Entry 9E1P (electron microscopy, 3.25 A resolution); this record covers chains E and J of the 11 polymer chains in the assembly.

[Chain E]
Molecule: Histone H3.2
Organism: Xenopus laevis
UniProtKB: P84233 (H32_XENLA); residues 0-135 here correspond to UniProt positions 1-136 (UniProt number = residue number + 1)
Sequence (136 residues; each row starts with the number of its first residue; numbering starts at 0):
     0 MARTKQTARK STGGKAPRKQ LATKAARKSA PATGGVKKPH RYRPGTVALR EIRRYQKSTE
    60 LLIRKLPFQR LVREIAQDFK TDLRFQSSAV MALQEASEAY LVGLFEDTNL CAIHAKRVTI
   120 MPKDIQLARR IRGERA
Unresolved in the structure: 0-37, 134-135
UniProt features mapped onto this chain:
  - modified residue: Arg2 (Asymmetric dimethylarginine), Thr3 (Phosphothreonine), Lys4 (Allysine), Gln5 (5-glutamyl dopamine), Thr6 (Phosphothreonine), Arg8 (Citrulline), Lys9 (N6,N6,N6-trimethyllysine), Ser10 (ADP-ribosylserine), Thr11 (Phosphothreonine), Lys14 (N6-(2-hydroxyisobutyryl)lysine), Arg17 (Asymmetric dimethylarginine), Lys18 (N6-(2-hydroxyisobutyryl)lysine), Lys23 (N6-(2-hydroxyisobutyryl)lysine), Arg26 (Citrulline), Lys27 (N6,N6,N6-trimethyllysine), Ser28 (ADP-ribosylserine), Lys36 (N6,N6,N6-trimethyllysine), Lys37 (N6-methyllysine), Tyr41 (Phosphotyrosine), Lys56 (N6,N6,N6-trimethyllysine) and 8 more in UniProt
  - lipidation: Cys110 (S-palmitoyl cysteine)

[Chain J]
Molecule: 152-nt DNA strand
Organism: Xenopus laevis
Sequence (152 nucleotides; row label = number of the first residue in the row; numbers below 1 keep their minus sign (DC-75 is residue -75)):
   -75 CCCTGGAGAA TCCCGGTGCC GAGGCCGCTC AATTGGTCGT AGACAGCTCT AGCACCGCTT
   -15 AAACGCACGT ACGCGCTGTC CCCCGCGTTT TAACCGCCAA GGGGATTACT CCCTAGTCTC
    45 CAGGCACGTG TCAGATATAT ACATCCTGTG CA

[Interface between chain E and chain J]
Pairs across the interface (20):
  His39(E) with DG-68(J), sugar contact
  Arg40(E) with DG9(J), hydrogen bond to the base; DC10(J), hydrogen bond to the sugar
  Tyr41(E) with DG-68(J), sugar contact; DG9(J), sugar contact; DC10(J), phosphate contact
  Arg42(E) with DG9(J), sugar contact
  Pro43(E) with DC8(J), phosphate contact; DG9(J), phosphate contact
  Gly44(E) with DG9(J), hydrogen bond to the phosphate
  Val46(E) with DG9(J), phosphate contact; DC10(J), phosphate contact
  Ala47(E) with DG9(J), phosphate contact
  Arg49(E) with DA-67(J), sugar contact
  Lys64(E) with DC18(J), phosphate contact
  Leu65(E) with DA17(J), sugar contact; DC18(J), phosphate contact
  Pro66(E) with DA17(J), phosphate contact
  Arg69(E) with DA17(J), salt bridge to the phosphate
  Arg83(E) with DG27(J), sugar contact
Other interface residues (no listed pair), chain E (18 interface residues in all): Thr45, Arg53, Arg63, Lys115
Other interface residues (no listed pair), chain J (11 interface residues in all): DA-66, DC-2, DG26

[In short]
18 residues of chain E face 11 of chain J across their interface; the contacts include 3 hydrogen bonds and 1
salt bridge. Polar pairs include Arg40(E)-DG9(J), Arg40(E)-DC10(J) and Gly44(E)-DG9(J).
Here chain E is Histone H3.2 and chain J is a 152-nt DNA strand, both from Xenopus laevis. Entry 9E1P (Snf2h
bound nucleosome complex - ClassB2) was determined by electron microscopy together with 9E1L, 9E1M, 9E1N,
9E1O, 9E1Q, 9E1R and 4 further entries from the same study.
